Entry 6X66 (electron microscopy, 4.20 A resolution (low resolution: residue-level contacts below are approximate; hydrogen-bond / salt-bridge calls are withheld)); this record covers chains AC and BH of the 117 polymer chains in the assembly.

Chain AC:
Protein: DotC
Source organism: Legionella pneumophila
UniProt: O52184 (O52184_LEGPN); numbering as in UniProt (aligned over 1-303)
Chain sequence (303 residues; row label = number of the first residue in the row):
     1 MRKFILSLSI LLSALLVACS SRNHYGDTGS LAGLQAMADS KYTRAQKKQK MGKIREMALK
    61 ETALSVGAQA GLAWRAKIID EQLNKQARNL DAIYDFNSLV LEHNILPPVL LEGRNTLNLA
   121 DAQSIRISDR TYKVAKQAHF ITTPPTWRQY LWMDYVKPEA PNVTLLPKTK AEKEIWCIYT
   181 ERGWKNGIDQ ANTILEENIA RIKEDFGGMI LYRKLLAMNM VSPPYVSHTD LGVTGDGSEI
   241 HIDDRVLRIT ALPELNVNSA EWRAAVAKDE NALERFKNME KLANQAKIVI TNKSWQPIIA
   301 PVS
Disordered / not traced: 1-57, 162-172, 269-303

Chain BH:
Protein: Type IV secretion protein IcmK
Source organism: Legionella pneumophila
UniProt: A0A2S6FBG9 (A0A2S6FBG9_LEGPN); residues 2-362 here correspond to UniProt positions 1-361 (UniProt number = residue number - 1)
Chain sequence (361 residues; numbered 2 to 362; the number before each row is that of its first residue):
     2 MMKKYDQLCK YCLVIGLTFS MSCSIYAADQ SDDAQQALQQ LRMLQQKLSQ NPSPDAQSGA
    62 GDGGDNAASD STQQPNQSGQ ANAPAANQTA TAGGDGQIIS QDDAEVIDKK AFKDMTRNLY
   122 PLNPEQVVKL KQIYETSEYA KAATPGTPPK PTATSQFVNL SPGSTPPVIR LSQGFVSSLV
   182 FLDSTGAPWP IAAYDLGDPS SFNIQWDKTS NTLMIQATKL YNYGNLAVRL RGLNTPVMLT
   242 LIPGQKAVDY RVDLRVQGYG PNAKSMPTEE GIPPSANDLL LHVLEGVPPP GSRRLVVSGG
   302 DARAWLSNEK MYVRTNLTIL SPGWLASMTS ADGTHAYEMQ KSPVLLVSWH GKVMQLKVEG
   362 L
Disordered / not traced: 2-272, 362

Interface between chain AC and chain BH:
Contacting residue pairs (46):
  Glu112(AC) - Leu282(BH)
  Glu112(AC) - Leu285(BH)
  Glu112(AC) - Ser331(BH)
  Glu112(AC) - Ala332(BH)
  Gly113(AC) - Leu282(BH)
  Gly113(AC) - Met329(BH)
  Arg114(AC) - Met329(BH)
  Arg114(AC) - Thr330(BH)
  Arg114(AC) - Ser331(BH)
  Arg114(AC) - Ala332(BH)
  Asn115(AC) - Ser328(BH)
  Asn115(AC) - Met329(BH)
  Asn115(AC) - Thr330(BH)
  Thr116(AC) - Ser276(BH)
  Thr116(AC) - Ala277(BH)
  Thr116(AC) - Ser328(BH)
  Thr116(AC) - Met329(BH)
  Leu117(AC) - Trp325(BH)
  Leu117(AC) - Leu326(BH)
  Leu117(AC) - Ala327(BH)
  Leu117(AC) - Ser328(BH)
  Asn118(AC) - Pro275(BH)
  Asn118(AC) - Ser276(BH)
  Asn118(AC) - Ala277(BH)
  Asn118(AC) - Leu326(BH)
  Asn118(AC) - Ala327(BH)
  Leu119(AC) - Trp325(BH)
  Leu119(AC) - Leu326(BH)
  Ala120(AC) - Pro274(BH)
  Arg126(AC) - Ile273(BH)
  Arg126(AC) - Pro274(BH)
  Arg126(AC) - Pro275(BH)
  Arg126(AC) - Ser276(BH)
  Thr131(AC) - Leu282(BH)
  Lys133(AC) - Asp279(BH)
  Lys133(AC) - Leu282(BH)
  Lys133(AC) - His283(BH)
  Gln190(AC) - Arg295(BH)
  Thr193(AC) - Arg295(BH)
  Glu196(AC) - Arg304(BH)
  Glu197(AC) - Pro289(BH)
  Glu197(AC) - Arg295(BH)
  Glu197(AC) - Trp306(BH)
  Ala200(AC) - Gly287(BH)
  Glu204(AC) - Glu286(BH)
  Glu204(AC) - Val288(BH)
Interface residues without a listed pair, chain AC (22 interface residues in all): Leu111, Ile125, Ile127, Arg201
Interface residues without a listed pair, chain BH (26 interface residues in all): Arg315, Glu339

Summary:
22 residues of chain AC and 26 residues of chain BH are in contact.
Chain AC is DotC and chain BH is Type IV secretion protein IcmK, both from Legionella pneumophila; the
structure, Legionella pneumophila dDot T4SS OMC, was determined by electron microscopy together with 6X64,
6X65 and 6X62 from the same study.
